Entry 9AS2 (electron microscopy, 3.21 A resolution); this record covers chains C and E of the 5 polymer chains in the assembly.

# Chain C
Name: Guanine nucleotide-binding protein G(I)/G(S)/G(T) subunit beta-1
Organism: Homo sapiens
UniProtKB: P62873 (GBB1_HUMAN); residue numbers follow UniProt; this construct covers 2-340
Amino-acid sequence (358 residues; row label = number of the first residue in the row; numbers below 1 keep their minus sign (Met-17 is residue -17)):
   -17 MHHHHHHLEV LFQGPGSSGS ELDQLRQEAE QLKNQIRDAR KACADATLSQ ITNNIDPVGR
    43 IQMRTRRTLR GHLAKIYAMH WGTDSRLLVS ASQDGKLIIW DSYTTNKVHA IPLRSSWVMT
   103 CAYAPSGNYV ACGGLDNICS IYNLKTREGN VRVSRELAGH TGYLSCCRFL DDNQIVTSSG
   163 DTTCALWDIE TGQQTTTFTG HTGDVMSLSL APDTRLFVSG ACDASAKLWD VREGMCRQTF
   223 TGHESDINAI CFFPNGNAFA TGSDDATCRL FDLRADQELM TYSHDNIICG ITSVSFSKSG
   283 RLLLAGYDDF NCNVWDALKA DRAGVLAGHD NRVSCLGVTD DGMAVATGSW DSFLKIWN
Unresolved in the structure: -17 to 11
Differences from the reference sequence: expression tag (-17 to 1)
UniProt features mapped onto this chain:
  - modified residue: Ser2 (N-acetylserine), His266 (Phosphohistidine)
  - natural variant: Leu30 (L30F: In MRD42; uncertain significance), Arg52 (R52G: In MRD42), Gly64 (G64V: In MRD42), Asp76 (D76E: In MRD42; D76G: In MRD42), Gly77 (G77S: In MRD42), Lys78 (K78R: In MRD42), Ile80 (I80N: In MRD42; I80T: In MRD42), His91 (H91R: In MRD42; uncertain significance), Ala92 (A92T: In MRD42), Pro94 (P94S: In MRD42), Leu95 (L95P: In MRD42), Arg96 (R96L: In MRD42), 5 further natural variant entries in UniProt

# Chain E
Name: single chain Fab (svFv16)
Organism: Homo sapiens
Notes: antibody fragment or engineered binder
Amino-acid sequence (267 residues; numbered 1 to 255 plus 17 insertion-coded residues; 5 numbers in that range are skipped by the numbering (no residue carries them; nothing is unmodelled there); the number before each row is that of its first residue; a row labelled like 119A-119Q holds insertion residues (119A, then the next letters in order)):
     1 DVQLVESGGG LVQPGGSRKL SCSASGFAFS SFGMHWVRQA PEKGLEWVAY ISSGSGTIYY
    61 ADTVKGRFTI SRDDPKNTLF LQMTSLRSED TAMYYCVRSI YYYGSSPFDF WGQGTTLTV
119A-119Q SSGGGGSGGGGSGGGGS
   125 DIVMTQATSS VPVTPGESVS ISCRSSKSLL HSNGNTYLYW FLQRPGQSPQ LLIYRMSNLA
   185 SGVPDRFSGS GSGTAFTLTI SRLEAEDVGV YYCMQHLEYP LTFGAGTKLE LKAAALEVLF
   245 QGPHHHHHHH H
Unresolved in the structure: 1, 8-19, 36, 119A-119Q, 236-255
Disulfides: Cys22-Cys96, Cys147-Cys217

# Interface between chain C and chain E
Pairs across the interface - 11 pairs, chain C then chain E:
  Arg68(C) with Tyr103(E)
  Leu69(C) with Tyr103(E), hydrophobic
  Val90(C) with Tyr102(E), hydrophobic; Tyr103(E)
  His91(C) with Tyr102(E)
  Glu130(C) with Phe27(E); Phe32(E)
  Gly131(C) with Phe32(E); Ile100(E)
  Asn132(C) with Ala28(E); Ser31(E)
Interface residues without a listed pair, chain C (9 interface residues in all): Asp83, Lys127
Interface residues without a listed pair, chain E (9 interface residues in all): Gly26, Arg98

# Summary
Chain C and chain E each contribute 9 residues to their interface.
Chain C is Guanine nucleotide-binding protein G(I)/G(S)/G(T) subunit beta-1 and chain E is single chain Fab
(svFv16), both from Homo sapiens; the structure, Global reconstruction of 5-HT2AR bound to DMT in complex with
a mini-Gq protein and scFv16 obtained ..., was determined by electron microscopy together with 9ARY, 9AS0,
9AS4, 9AS6, 9AS8 and 9ASA from the same study.
